6H68 - chains C and K of the 17 polymer chains in the assembly; structure by electron microscopy, 4.60 A resolution (low resolution: residue-level contacts below are approximate; hydrogen-bond / salt-bridge calls are withheld).

[Chain C]
Name: DNA-directed RNA polymerases I and III subunit RPAC1
Source organism: Saccharomyces cerevisiae (strain ATCC 204508 / S288c)
UniProtKB: P07703 (RPAC1_YEAST); numbering as in UniProt (aligned over 1-335)
Sequence (335 residues; row label = number of the first residue in the row):
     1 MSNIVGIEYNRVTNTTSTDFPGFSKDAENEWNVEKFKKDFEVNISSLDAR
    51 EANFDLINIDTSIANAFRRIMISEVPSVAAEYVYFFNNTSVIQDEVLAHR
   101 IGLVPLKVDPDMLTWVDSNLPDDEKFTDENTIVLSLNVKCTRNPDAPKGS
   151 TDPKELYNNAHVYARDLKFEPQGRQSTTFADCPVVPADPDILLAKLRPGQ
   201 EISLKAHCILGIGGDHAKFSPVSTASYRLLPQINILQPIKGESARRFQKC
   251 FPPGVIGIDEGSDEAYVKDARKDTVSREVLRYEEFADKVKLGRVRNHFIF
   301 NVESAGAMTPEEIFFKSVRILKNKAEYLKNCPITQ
Not modelled in the structure: 1-29

[Chain K]
Name: DNA-directed RNA polymerases I and III subunit RPAC2
Source organism: Saccharomyces cerevisiae (strain ATCC 204508 / S288c)
UniProtKB: P28000 (RPAC2_YEAST); residues 1-142 here = UniProt positions 1-142
Sequence (142 residues; row label = number of the first residue in the row):
     1 MTEDIEQKKTATEVTPQEPKHIQEEEEQDVDMTGDEEQEEEPDREKIKLL
    51 TQATSEDGTSASFQIVEEDHTLGNALRYVIMKNPDVEFCGYSIPHPSENL
   101 LNIRIQTYGETTAVDALQKGLKDLMDLCDVVESKFTEKIKSM
Not modelled in the structure: 1-39

[How chain C and chain K interact]
Residue-residue contacts (61; chain C residue first):
  W31(C) - Y78(K)
  W31(C) - K82(K)
  V33(C) - D123(K)
  V33(C) - D126(K)
  V33(C) - L127(K)
  F36(C) - L127(K)
  K37(C) - V130(K)
  K37(C) - K134(K)
  F40(C) - V131(K)
  F40(C) - K134(K)
  V42(C) - K134(K)
  V42(C) - F135(K)
  V42(C) - K138(K)
  N43(C) - K138(K)
  I44(C) - F135(K)
  I44(C) - K138(K)
  I44(C) - I139(K)
  I44(C) - M142(K)
  L47(C) - I139(K)
  F54(C) - F135(K)
  D60(C) - Y78(K)
  S62(C) - N74(K)
  S62(C) - Y78(K)
  I63(C) - L127(K)
  A66(C) - T71(K)
  R69(C) - D69(K)
  R69(C) - H70(K)
  R69(C) - T71(K)
  I70(C) - T71(K)
  E74(C) - D69(K)
  F314(C) - F135(K)
  F315(C) - F135(K)
  F315(C) - T136(K)
  V318(C) - C128(K)
  L321(C) - C128(K)
  K322(C) - M125(K)
  K322(C) - D129(K)
  K322(C) - E132(K)
  K324(C) - E68(K)
  A325(C) - M125(K)
  E326(C) - M125(K)
  Y327(C) - D43(K)
  Y327(C) - K46(K)
  L328(C) - K46(K)
  L328(C) - L72(K)
  L328(C) - L121(K)
  K329(C) - Q118(K)
  K329(C) - L121(K)
  K329(C) - K122(K)
  C331(C) - K46(K)
  C331(C) - I47(K)
  P332(C) - P42(K)
  P332(C) - D43(K)
  P332(C) - I47(K)
  I333(C) - V114(K)
  T334(C) - R44(K)
  T334(C) - I47(K)
  T334(C) - K48(K)
  T334(C) - L49(K)
  Q335(C) - K48(K)
  Q335(C) - L49(K)
Interface residues without a listed pair, chain C (38 interface residues in all): E30, L56, I59, N65, F67
Interface residues without a listed pair, chain K (37 interface residues in all): A75, P84, L124

[Overview]
38 residues of chain C and 37 residues of chain K are in contact.
Here chain C is DNA-directed RNA polymerases I and III subunit RPAC1 and chain K is DNA-directed RNA
polymerases I and III subunit RPAC2, both from Saccharomyces cerevisiae (strain ATCC 204508 / S288c). Entry
6H68 (Yeast RNA polymerase I elongation complex stalled by cyclobutane pyrimidine dimer (CPD) with
fully-ordered A49) was determined by electron microscopy together with 6H67 from the same study.
